4BWP - chains A and B; structure by X-ray diffraction, 3.60 A resolution.

[Chain A (and B)]
Molecule: Pab-dependent poly(a)-specific ribonuclease subunit pan-3
From: Drosophila melanogaster
Notes: fragment: pseudokinse domain, coiled coil, cterminal knob, residues 349-790; chain B of this document is another copy of the same molecule, construct and numbering; everything in this record applies to it too
UniProt: Q95RR8 (Q95RR8_DROME); numbering as in UniProt (aligned over 349-790)
Amino-acid sequence (448 residues; each row starts with the number of its first residue):
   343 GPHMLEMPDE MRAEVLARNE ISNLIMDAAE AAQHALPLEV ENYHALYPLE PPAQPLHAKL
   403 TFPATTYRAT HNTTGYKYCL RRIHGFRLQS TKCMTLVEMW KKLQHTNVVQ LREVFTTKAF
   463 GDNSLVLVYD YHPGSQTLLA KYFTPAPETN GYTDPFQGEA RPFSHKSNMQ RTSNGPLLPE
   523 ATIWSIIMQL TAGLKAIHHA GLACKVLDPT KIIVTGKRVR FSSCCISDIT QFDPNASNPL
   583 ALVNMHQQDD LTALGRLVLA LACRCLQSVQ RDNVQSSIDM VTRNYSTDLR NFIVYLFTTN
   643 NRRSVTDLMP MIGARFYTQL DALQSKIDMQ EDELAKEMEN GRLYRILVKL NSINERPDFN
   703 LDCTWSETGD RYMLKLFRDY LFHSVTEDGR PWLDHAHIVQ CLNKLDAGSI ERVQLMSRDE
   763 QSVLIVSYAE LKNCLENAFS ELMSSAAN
Not modelled in the structure: 343-378, 490-512, 788-790 (chain B: 343-378, 488-513, 700-710, 788-790)
Construct notes: expression tag (343-348)
Swiss-Prot annotation at these positions:
  - binding site (ATP): R423, D472 to T479, T552, K553
Ligand contacts: amp phosphoramidate (AN2): L391, E392, P393, P394, A395, Q396, T408, C421, R423, V451, Y471, D472, Y473, H474, S477, Q478, T479, T552, K553, I555, S564

[Chain A / chain B interface]
Residue-residue contacts (115):
  H447(A) - D663(B)  salt bridge
  T448(A) - D663(B)
  T448(A) - Q666(B)  hydrogen bond
  T448(A) - S667(B)
  T448(A) - D670(B)
  N449(A) - Q666(B)
  Q531(A) - Q666(B)
  T533(A) - Y659(B)  hydrogen bond
  A534(A) - Y659(B)  hydrophobic
  R560(A) - Q666(B)
  R560(A) - D670(B)  salt bridge
  M651(A) - G655(B)
  M651(A) - A656(B)  hydrophobic
  M651(A) - Y659(B)  hydrophobic
  I654(A) - Y659(B)
  G655(A) - M651(B)
  A656(A) - M651(B)  hydrophobic
  F658(A) - F658(B)  hydrophobic
  F658(A) - Y659(B)
  Y659(A) - M530(B)
  Y659(A) - T533(B)  hydrogen bond
  Y659(A) - A534(B)  hydrophobic
  Y659(A) - K537(B)
  Y659(A) - V647(B)
  Y659(A) - M651(B)  hydrophobic
  Y659(A) - I654(B)
  Y659(A) - F658(B)
  Q661(A) - L662(B)
  L662(A) - F658(B)  hydrophobic
  L662(A) - Q661(B)
  L662(A) - L662(B)  hydrophobic
  L662(A) - L665(B)
  D663(A) - H447(B)  salt bridge
  D663(A) - T448(B)  hydrogen bond
  L665(A) - L662(B)
  L665(A) - L665(B)  hydrophobic
  L665(A) - Q666(B)
  L665(A) - I669(B)
  Q666(A) - T448(B)  hydrogen bond
  Q666(A) - N449(B)  hydrogen bond
  Q666(A) - Q531(B)
  Q666(A) - R560(B)  hydrogen bond (backbone-side chain)
  Q666(A) - L665(B)
  S667(A) - T448(B)
  K668(A) - I669(B)
  I669(A) - L665(B)  hydrophobic
  I669(A) - I669(B)  hydrophobic
  I669(A) - Q672(B)
  D670(A) - R560(B)  salt bridge
  D670(A) - R562(B)  salt bridge
  Q672(A) - I669(B)  hydrogen bond (side chain-backbone)
  Q672(A) - Q672(B)  hydrogen bond
  Q672(A) - E673(B)  hydrogen bond
  Q672(A) - L676(B)
  E675(A) - L676(B)
  L676(A) - E675(B)
  L676(A) - L676(B)  hydrophobic
  E679(A) - E679(B)
  E679(A) - M680(B)
  E679(A) - N682(B)  hydrogen bond (backbone-side chain)
  E679(A) - G683(B)  hydrogen bond (side chain-backbone)
  N682(A) - N682(B)
  N682(A) - G683(B)
  N682(A) - Y686(B)
  N682(A) - R687(B)
  G683(A) - N682(B)
  L685(A) - Y686(B)  hydrophobic
  Y686(A) - L685(B)  hydrophobic
  Y686(A) - Y686(B)
  Y686(A) - L689(B)  hydrophobic
  Y686(A) - I740(B)
  Y686(A) - V741(B)
  Y686(A) - L744(B)  hydrophobic
  L689(A) - L689(B)  hydrophobic
  L689(A) - V690(B)  hydrophobic
  L689(A) - N693(B)
  V690(A) - F724(B)  hydrophobic
  N693(A) - L689(B)
  N693(A) - N693(B)  hydrogen bond
  N696(A) - R720(B)  hydrogen bond (backbone-side chain)
  E697(A) - R720(B)  salt bridge
  E697(A) - H725(B)
  R698(A) - F724(B)
  R698(A) - P733(B)
  F701(A) - G731(B)
  R720(A) - N696(B)  hydrogen bond
  R720(A) - E697(B)
  R720(A) - R720(B)
  D721(A) - E697(B)
  F724(A) - N693(B)
  F724(A) - S694(B)
  F724(A) - E697(B)
  H725(A) - E697(B)
  H725(A) - R698(B)
  V727(A) - R698(B)
  G731(A) - R698(B)
  R732(A) - M785(B)
  R732(A) - S786(B)
  R732(A) - S787(B)  hydrogen bond (side chain-backbone)
  P733(A) - R698(B)
  P733(A) - L784(B)
  P733(A) - S787(B)
  L735(A) - S694(B)
  H737(A) - F781(B)
  I740(A) - Y686(B)
  V741(A) - Y686(B)
  Q742(A) - T415(B)  hydrogen bond (side chain-backbone)
  Q742(A) - T416(B)
  L744(A) - Y686(B)  hydrophobic
  F781(A) - H737(B)
  L784(A) - P733(B)
  L784(A) - L735(B)  hydrophobic
  S786(A) - R732(B)  hydrogen bond (backbone-side chain)
  S787(A) - R732(B)
  S787(A) - P733(B)
Also at the interface, not in a pair above, chain A (66 interface residues in all): M530, K537, R562, E673, K678, M680, S694, D700, S726, R760, M785
Also at the interface, not in a pair above, chain B (64 interface residues in all): Y418, K668, E681

[Summary]
Chain A and chain B form an interface of 66 and 64 residues respectively; the contacts include 18 hydrogen
bonds and 6 salt bridges. Polar contacts include H447(A)-D663(B), R560(A)-D670(B) and D670(A)-R562(B). Bound
to chain A: amp phosphoramidate. From UniProt: 11 ATP-binding residues on chain A.
Both chains are Pab-dependent poly(a)-specific ribonuclease subunit pan-3 (Drosophila melanogaster). Entry
4BWP (Structure of Drosophila Melanogaster PAN3 pseudokinase) was determined by X-ray diffraction together
with 4BWK and 4BWX from the same study.
